3ZFI - chains A and B; structure by X-ray diffraction, 1.98 A resolution.

# Chain A (and B)
Protein: RAP1A protein
Organism: Serratia marcescens
Notes: fragment: mature protein (signal peptide cleaved); chain B of this document is another copy of the same molecule, construct and numbering; everything in this record applies to it too
Chain sequence (104 residues; row label = number of the first residue in the row):
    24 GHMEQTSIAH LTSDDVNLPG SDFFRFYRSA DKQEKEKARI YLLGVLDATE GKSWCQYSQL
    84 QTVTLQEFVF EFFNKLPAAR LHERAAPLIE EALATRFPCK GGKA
Unresolved in the structure: 24-30, 124-127 (chain B: 24-31, 124-127)
Disulfides: Cys78-Cys122
Reported in the primary citation:
  - self-association interface (contacts with another copy of this molecule): Ser36, Val39, Asn40, Leu41, Glu59, Ile63, Tyr64, Leu66, Val68, Asp70, Ala71, Lys75, Tyr80, Arg107, Glu113

# How chain A and chain B interact
Contacting residue pairs (49; chain A residue first):
  Thr35(A) with Glu59(B); Ile63(B); Leu66(B)
  Ser36(A) with Glu59(B), hydrogen bond (backbone-side chain); Arg62(B); Ile63(B)
  Asp38(A) with Leu66(B)
  Val39(A) with Leu66(B), hydrophobic; Asp70(B); Tyr80(B), hydrophobic; Thr85(B)
  Asn40(A) with Asp70(B), hydrogen bond (backbone-side chain); Tyr80(B)
  Leu41(A) with Asp70(B), hydrogen bond (backbone-side chain)
  Glu59(A) with Thr35(B); Ser36(B), hydrogen bond
  Lys60(A) with Ile63(B)
  Arg62(A) with Ser36(B)
  Ile63(A) with Ser36(B); Lys60(B); Tyr64(B)
  Tyr64(A) with Ile63(B); Leu66(B), hydrophobic; Gly67(B); Asp70(B), hydrogen bond
  Leu66(A) with Thr35(B); Asp38(B); Val39(B), hydrophobic; Tyr64(B), hydrophobic
  Gly67(A) with Tyr64(B); Gly67(B); Val68(B)
  Val68(A) with Gly67(B)
  Asp70(A) with Val39(B); Asn40(B), hydrogen bond (side chain-backbone); Leu41(B), hydrogen bond (side chain-backbone); Tyr64(B), hydrogen bond; Ala109(B)
  Ala71(A) with Ala71(B), hydrophobic; Ala109(B)
  Lys75(A) with Glu113(B), salt bridge
  Tyr80(A) with Val39(B), hydrophobic; Asn40(B)
  Thr85(A) with Ser36(B); Val39(B)
  Arg107(A) with Asp70(B), hydrogen bond (side chain-backbone)
  Ala109(A) with Asp70(B); Ala71(B)
  Glu113(A) with Lys75(B), salt bridge
Interface residues without a listed pair, chain A (25 interface residues in all): Leu34, Thr72, Gln89
Interface residues without a listed pair, chain B (26 interface residues in all): Leu34, Asp37, Thr72, Glu73, Gln89

# Summary
Chain A and chain B form an interface of 25 and 26 residues respectively; the contacts include 9 hydrogen
bonds and 2 salt bridges. Polar contacts include Lys75(A)-Glu113(B), Ser36(A)-Glu59(B) and Asn40(A)-Asp70(B).
From the paper: a self-association interface involving Ser36(A), Val39(A) and Asn40(A) among others.
Both chains are RAP1A protein (Serratia marcescens). Entry 3ZFI (Rap1a protein (SMA2260) from Serratia
marcescens) was determined by X-ray diffraction together with 3ZIB, 4BI3 and 4BI4 from the same study.
